PDB entry 7N0G | electron microscopy, 3.02 A resolution | chains C and Y of the 6 polymer chains in the assembly

== Chain C ==
Name: Spike glycoprotein
Organism: Severe acute respiratory syndrome coronavirus 2
Reference sequence: P0DTC2 (SPIKE_SARS2); residue numbers follow UniProt; this construct covers 1-1208
Amino-acid sequence (1288 residues; each row starts with the number of its first residue):
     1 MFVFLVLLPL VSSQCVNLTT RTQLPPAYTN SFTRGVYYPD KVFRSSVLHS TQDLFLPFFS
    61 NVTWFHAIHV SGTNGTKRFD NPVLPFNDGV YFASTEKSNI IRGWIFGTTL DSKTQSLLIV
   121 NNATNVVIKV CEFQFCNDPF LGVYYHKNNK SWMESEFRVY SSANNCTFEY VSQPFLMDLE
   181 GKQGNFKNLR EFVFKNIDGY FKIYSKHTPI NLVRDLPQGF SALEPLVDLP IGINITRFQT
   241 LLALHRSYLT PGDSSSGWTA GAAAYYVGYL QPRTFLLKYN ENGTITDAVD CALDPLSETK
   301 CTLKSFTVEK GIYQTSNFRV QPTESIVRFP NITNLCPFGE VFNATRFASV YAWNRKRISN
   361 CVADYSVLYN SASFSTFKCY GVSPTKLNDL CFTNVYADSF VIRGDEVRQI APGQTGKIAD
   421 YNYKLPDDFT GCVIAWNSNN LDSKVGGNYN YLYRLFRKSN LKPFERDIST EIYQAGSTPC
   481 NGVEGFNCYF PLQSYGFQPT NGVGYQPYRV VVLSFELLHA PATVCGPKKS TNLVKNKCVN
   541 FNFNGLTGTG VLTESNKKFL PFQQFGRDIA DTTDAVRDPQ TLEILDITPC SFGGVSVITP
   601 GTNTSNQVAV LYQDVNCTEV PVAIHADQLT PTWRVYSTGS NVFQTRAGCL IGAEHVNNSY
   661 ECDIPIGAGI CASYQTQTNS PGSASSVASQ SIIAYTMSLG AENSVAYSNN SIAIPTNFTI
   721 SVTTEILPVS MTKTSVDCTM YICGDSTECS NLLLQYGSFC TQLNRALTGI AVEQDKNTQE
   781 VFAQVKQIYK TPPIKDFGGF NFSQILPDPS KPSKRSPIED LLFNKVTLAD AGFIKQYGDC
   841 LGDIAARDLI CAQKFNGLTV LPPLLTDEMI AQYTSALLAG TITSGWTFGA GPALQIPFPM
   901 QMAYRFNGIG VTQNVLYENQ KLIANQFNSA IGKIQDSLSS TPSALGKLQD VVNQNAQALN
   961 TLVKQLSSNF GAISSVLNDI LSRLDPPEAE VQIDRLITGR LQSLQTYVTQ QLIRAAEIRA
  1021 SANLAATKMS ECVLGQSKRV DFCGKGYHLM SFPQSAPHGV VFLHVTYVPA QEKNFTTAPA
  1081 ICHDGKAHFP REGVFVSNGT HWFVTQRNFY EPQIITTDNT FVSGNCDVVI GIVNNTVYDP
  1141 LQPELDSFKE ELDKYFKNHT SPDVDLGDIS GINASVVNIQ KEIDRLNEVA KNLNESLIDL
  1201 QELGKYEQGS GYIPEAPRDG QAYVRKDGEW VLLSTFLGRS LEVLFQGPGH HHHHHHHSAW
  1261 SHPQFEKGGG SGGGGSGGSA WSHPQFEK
Unresolved in the structure: 1-13, 621-640, 673-686, 829-852, 1147-1288
Differences from the reference sequence: engineered mutation G682 (Arg in P0DTC2), S683 (Arg in P0DTC2), S685 (Arg in P0DTC2), P817 (Phe in P0DTC2), P892 (Ala in P0DTC2), P899 (Ala in P0DTC2), P942 (Ala in P0DTC2), P986 (Lys in P0DTC2), P987 (Val in P0DTC2); expression tag (1209-1288)
Disulfides: C15-C136, C291-C301, C336-C361, C379-C432, C391-C525, C480-C488, C538-C590, C617-C649, C662-C671, C738-C760, C743-C749, C1032-C1043, C1082-C1126
Covalent attachments: N-acetylglucosamine (NAG) linked to N17, N61, N122, N149, N165, N234, N331, N343, N603, N616, N657, N709, N717, N801, N1074, N1098, N1134
Curated features (UniProtKB/Swiss-Prot):
  - region: N280 to C301 (Putative superantigen), R403 to D405 (Integrin-binding motif), N448 to F456 (Immunodominant HLA epitope recognized by the CD8+), P681, A684 (Putative superantigen), S816 to Y837 (Fusion peptide 1), K835 to F855 (Fusion peptide 2), D1163 to E1202 (Heptad repeat 2)
  - site: R815, S816 (Cleavage)
  - glycosylation: N17 (N-linked (GlcNAc...) (complex) asparagine), N61 (N-linked (GlcNAc...) (hybrid) asparagine), N74 (N-linked (GlcNAc...) (complex) asparagine), N122 (N-linked (GlcNAc...) (hybrid) asparagine), N149 (N-linked (GlcNAc...) (complex) asparagine), N165 (N-linked (GlcNAc...) (complex) asparagine), N234 (N-linked (GlcNAc...) (high mannose) asparagine), N282 (N-linked (GlcNAc...) (complex) asparagine), T323 (O-linked (GalNAc) threonine), S325 (O-linked (HexNAc...) serine), N331 (N-linked (GlcNAc...) (complex) asparagine), N343 (N-linked (GlcNAc...) (complex) asparagine), N603 (N-linked (GlcNAc...) (hybrid) asparagine), N616 (N-linked (GlcNAc...) (complex) asparagine), N657 (N-linked (GlcNAc...) (complex) asparagine), T676 (O-linked (GlcNAc...) threonine), T678 (O-linked (GlcNAc...) threonine), N709 (N-linked (GlcNAc...) (high mannose) asparagine), N717 (N-linked (GlcNAc...) (hybrid) asparagine), N801 (N-linked (GlcNAc...) (hybrid) asparagine) and 6 more in UniProt
  - natural variant: L5 (L5F: In strain: Iota/B.1.526), S13 (S13I: In strain: Epsilon/B.1.427/B.1.429), L18 (L18F: In strain: Beta/B.1.351, Gamma/P.1 and 1 more), T19 (T19I: In strain: Omicron/BQ.1.1, Omicron/XBB.1.5 and 1 more; T19R: In strain: Delta/B.1.617.2, Omicron/BA.2 and 4 more), T20 (T20N: In strain: Gamma/P.1), L24 to A27 (sequence variant, change not given here; In strain: Omicron/BA.2, Omicron/BA.2.12.1 and 6 more), P26 (P26S: In strain: Gamma/P.1), Q52 (Q52H: In strain: Omicron/EG.5.1), A67 (A67V: In strain: Eta/B.1.525, Omicron/BA.1), H69 to V70 (deletion: In strain: Alpha/B.1.1.7, Eta/B.1.525 and 5 more), G75 (G75V: In strain: Lambda/C.37), T76 (T76I: In strain: Lambda/C.37), 82 further natural variant entries in UniProt
  - mutagenesis: H69 to V70 (Increased incorporation of cleaved spike into virions), N121 (N121Q: Partial loss of biliverdin affinity), R190 (R190K: Partial loss of biliverdin affinity), N234 (N234Q: Increased resistance to neutralizing antibodies), N331 (N331Q: Reduced viral infectivity), N343 (N343Q: Reduced viral infectivity), L452 (L452R: Increased resistance to neutralizing antibodies. Decreases HLA binding to NF9 epitope. Increased binding affinity to human ACE2), Y453 (Y453F: Decreased HLA binding to NF9 epitope. Increased binding affinity to human ACE2), A475 (A475V: Increased resistance to neutralizing antibodies), V483 (V483A: Increased resistance to neutralizing antibodies), E484 (E484D: Increased replication in human TMEM106B overexpressing cells), F490 (F490L: Increased resistance to neutralizing antibodies and human covalescent sera neutralization), 12 further mutagenesis entries in UniProt

== Chain Y ==
Name: Synthetic nanobody (sybody), Sb45
Organism: synthetic construct
Notes: antibody fragment or engineered binder
Amino-acid sequence (121 residues; row label = number of the first residue in the row):
     1 QVQLVESGGG LVQAGGSLRL SCAASGFPVY RDRMAWYRQA PGKEREWVAA IYSAGQQTRY
    61 ADSVKGRFTI SRDNAKNTVY LQMNSLKPED TAVYYCNVKD VGHHYEYYDY WGQGTQVTVS
   121 A
Disulfides: C22-C96

== Interface between chain C and chain Y ==
Residue-residue contacts (7; chain C residue first):
  A372(C) - Y105(Y)
  S375(C) - Y105(Y)
  N437(C) - H104(Y)  hydrogen bond
  N440(C) - Y108(Y)  hydrogen bond
  V503(C) - H104(Y)
  Q506(C) - H104(Y)
  Y508(C) - H104(Y)
Interface residues without a listed pair, chain Y (5 interface residues in all): E106, Y107

== Overview ==
Chain C and chain Y form an interface of 7 and 5 residues respectively, with 2 hydrogen bonds. Polar contacts
include N437(C)-H104(Y) and N440(C)-Y108(Y). Covalently linked N-acetylglucosamine: at N17(C), N61(C),
N122(C), N149(C), N165(C) and N234(C) and 11 more.
Here chain C is Spike glycoprotein (Severe acute respiratory syndrome coronavirus 2) and chain Y is Synthetic
nanobody (sybody), Sb45 (synthetic construct). Entry 7N0G (CryoEm structure of SARS-CoV-2 spike protein (S-6P,
1-up) in complex with sybodies (Sb45)) was determined by electron microscopy (same publication as 7KGK, 7KLW,
7MFU and 7N0H).
